PDB entry 6PVD | X-ray diffraction, 2.14 A resolution | chains A and B of the 4 polymer chains in the assembly

Chain A:
Molecule: Major histocompatibility complex class I-related gene protein
Source organism: Homo sapiens
UniProtKB: Q95460 (HMR1_HUMAN); residues 1-270 here correspond to UniProt positions 23-292 (UniProt number = residue number + 22)
Sequence (271 residues; each row starts with the number of its first residue; numbering starts at 0):
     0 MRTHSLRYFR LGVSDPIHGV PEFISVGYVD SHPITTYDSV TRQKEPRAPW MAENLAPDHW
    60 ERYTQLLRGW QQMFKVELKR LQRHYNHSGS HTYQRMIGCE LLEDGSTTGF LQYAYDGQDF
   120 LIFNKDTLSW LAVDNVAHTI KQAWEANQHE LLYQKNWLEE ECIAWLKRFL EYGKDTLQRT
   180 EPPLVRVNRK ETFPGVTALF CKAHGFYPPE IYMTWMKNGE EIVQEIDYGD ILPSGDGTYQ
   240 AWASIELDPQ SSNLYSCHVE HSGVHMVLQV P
Disordered / not traced: 190-195
Sequence notes: initiating methionine (0); conflict Ser261 (Cys283 in Q95460)
UniProt features mapped onto this chain:
  - binding site (5-(2-oxoethylideneamino)-6-(D-ribitylamino)uracil): Arg9, Ser24, Lys43, Arg94, Tyr152, Gln153
  - binding site (5-(2-oxopropylideneamino)-6-(D-ribitylamino)uracil): Arg9, Ser24, Lys43, Arg94, Tyr152, Gln153
  - binding site (7-hydroxy-6-methyl-8-(1-D-ribityl)lumazine): Arg9, Ser24, Lys43, Arg94, Tyr152, Gln153
  - binding site (8-(9H-purin-6-yl)-2-oxa-8-azabicyclo[3.3.1]nona-3,6-diene-4,6-dicarbaldehyde): Arg9, Lys43, His58, Arg94
  - binding site (2-amino-4-oxopteridine-6-carbaldehyde): Lys43
  - binding site (pyridoxal): Lys43
  - glycosylation: Asn85 (N-linked (GlcNAc...) asparagine)
Disulfide bonds: Cys98-Cys161, Cys200-Cys256
Small-molecule neighbours: N18 (methyl N-(2,6-dioxo-1,2,3,6-tetrahydropyrimidine-4-carbonyl)-beta-alaninate): Tyr7, Phe8, Arg9, Ser24, Thr34, Lys43, Tyr62, Leu66, Trp69, Arg94, Ile96, Tyr152, Trp156
Reported in the primary citation:
  - binding site for N18: Tyr7, Arg9, Ser24, Lys43, Tyr62, Trp69, Arg94, Ile96, Tyr152, Trp156
  - conformationally variable residues: Lys43

Chain B:
Molecule: Beta-2-microglobulin
Source organism: Homo sapiens
UniProtKB: P61769 (B2MG_HUMAN); residues 1-99 here correspond to UniProt positions 21-119 (UniProt number = residue number + 20)
Sequence (100 residues; numbered 0 to 99; the number before each row is that of its first residue; numbering starts at 0):
     0 MIQRTPKIQV YSRHPAENGK SNFLNCYVSG FHPSDIEVDL LKNGERIEKV EHSDLSFSKD
    60 WSFYLLYYTE FTPTEKDEYA CRVNHVTLSQ PKIVKWDRDM
Disordered / not traced: 98-99
Sequence notes: initiating methionine (0)
UniProt features mapped onto this chain:
  - modified residue: Gln2 (Pyrrolidone carboxylic acid)
  - glycosylation: Ile1 (N-linked (Glc) (glycation) isoleucine), Lys19 (N-linked (Glc) (glycation) lysine), Lys41 (N-linked (Glc) (glycation) lysine), Lys48 (N-linked (Glc) (glycation) lysine), Lys58 (N-linked (Glc) (glycation) lysine), Lys91 (N-linked (Glc) (glycation) lysine), Lys94 (N-linked (Glc) (glycation) lysine)
Disulfide bonds: Cys25-Cys80

Chain A / chain B interface:
Pairs across the interface (46):
  Arg6(A) with Lys58(B)
  Phe8(A) with Phe56(B), hydrophobic; Ser57(B)
  Leu10(A) with Phe56(B), hydrophobic; Phe62(B), hydrophobic
  Ile16(A) with Asp34(B)
  Val19(A) with Asp34(B)
  Ile23(A) with Phe56(B), hydrophobic
  Val25(A) with Phe56(B), hydrophobic
  Tyr27(A) with Ser55(B); Phe56(B), hydrogen bond (side chain-backbone)
  Arg46(A) with Asp53(B), salt bridge
  Thr91(A) with His31(B)
  Gln93(A) with His31(B), hydrogen bond; Trp60(B), hydrogen bond (side chain-backbone); Phe62(B)
  Arg94(A) with Trp60(B)
  Met95(A) with Trp60(B)
  Gln111(A) with Trp60(B)
  Tyr112(A) with Trp60(B)
  Ala113(A) with Trp60(B)
  Asp115(A) with Ile1(B); His31(B)
  Gly116(A) with Arg3(B), hydrogen bond (backbone-side chain); His31(B); Trp60(B)
  Gln117(A) with Ile1(B); Arg3(B)
  Asp118(A) with Trp60(B), hydrogen bond
  Arg185(A) with Pro14(B)
  His203(A) with Pro14(B)
  Asp229(A) with Lys6(B), salt bridge; Gln8(B), hydrogen bond
  Leu231(A) with Gln8(B); Tyr10(B), hydrophobic; Tyr26(B), hydrophobic
  Pro232(A) with Tyr10(B), hydrogen bond (backbone-side chain); Asn24(B); Tyr26(B)
  Ser233(A) with Arg12(B), hydrogen bond (backbone-side chain); Asn24(B), hydrogen bond (backbone-side chain)
  Gly234(A) with Arg12(B)
  Asp235(A) with Arg12(B)
  Gln239(A) with Tyr10(B); Ser11(B), hydrogen bond (side chain-backbone); Arg12(B), hydrogen bond (side chain-backbone)
Other interface residues (no listed pair), chain A (30 interface residues in all): His90
Other interface residues (no listed pair), chain B (27 interface residues in all): Met0, His13, Pro32, Ser33, Leu54, Asp59, Tyr63, Leu65

Summary:
Chain A and chain B form an interface of 30 and 27 residues respectively, with 11 hydrogen bonds and 2 salt
bridges. Polar pairs include Arg46(A)-Asp53(B), Asp229(A)-Lys6(B) and Tyr27(A)-Phe56(B). Chain A binds
compound N18. The paper reports a binding site for N18 at Tyr7(A), Arg9(A) and Ser24(A) among others;
conformational variability at Lys43(A).
Here chain A is Major histocompatibility complex class I-related gene protein and chain B is
Beta-2-microglobulin, both from Homo sapiens. Entry 6PVD (Structure of human MAIT A-F7 TCR in complex with
human MR1-NV18.1) was determined by X-ray diffraction together with 6PVC from the same study.
